PDB entry 6DYO | X-ray diffraction, 2.84 A resolution | chain A

== Chain A ==
Molecule: Ebony
Organism: Drosophila melanogaster
Reference sequence: A4GK78 (A4GK78_DROME); numbering as in UniProt (aligned over 666-879)
Chain sequence (223 residues; row label = number of the first residue in the row):
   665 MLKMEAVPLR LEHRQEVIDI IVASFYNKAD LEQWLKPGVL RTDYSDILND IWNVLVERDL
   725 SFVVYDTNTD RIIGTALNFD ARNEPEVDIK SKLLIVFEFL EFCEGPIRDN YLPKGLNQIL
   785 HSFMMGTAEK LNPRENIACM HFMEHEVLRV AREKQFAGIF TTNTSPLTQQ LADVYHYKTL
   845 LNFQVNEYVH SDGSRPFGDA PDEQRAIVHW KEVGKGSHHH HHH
Disordered / not traced: 878-887
Sequence notes: initiating methionine (665); expression tag (880-887)
Bound ions: Ca2+ site 1: Leu741, Asn742, Ser786, Met788; Ca2+ site 2: Asp744, Gly779
Small-molecule neighbours: L-dopamine (LDP): Phe689, Ala693, Leu695, Glu696, Tyr708, Leu757, Val760, Phe761, Leu764, Glu768, His785, Ser786, Phe787, Thr825, Thr826, Thr828
What the authors report for this chain:
  - binding site for L-dopamine: Phe689, Glu696, Val760, Phe761, Leu764
  - mutagenesis - E696L: abolished catalytic activity on L-dopamine
  - mutagenesis - F689A, F761A: decreased catalytic activity on L-dopamine
  - mutagenesis - E768Q: unchanged catalytic activity on L-dopamine
  - mutagenesis - H785F: abolished expression

== Overview ==
Bound to chain A: L-dopamine. The Ca2+ site 1 is built by Leu741, Asn742, Ser786 and Met788. The Ca2+ site 2
is built by Asp744 and Gly779. The paper reports a binding site for L-dopamine at Phe689, Glu696 and Val760
among others; F689A and F761A reduce catalytic activity on L-dopamine; 5 substitutions were tested in all.
Chain A is Ebony (Drosophila melanogaster); the structure, C-terminal condensation domain of Ebony in complex
with L-Dopamine, was determined by X-ray diffraction (same publication as 6DYM, 6DYN, 6DYR and 6DYS).
